PDB entry 6X2P | X-ray diffraction, 2.40 A resolution | chains B and C of the 4 polymer chains in the assembly

# Chain B
Molecule: Ran-specific GTPase-activating protein 1
Organism: Saccharomyces cerevisiae
Reference sequence: P41920 (YRB1_YEAST); residues 62-201 here = UniProt positions 62-201
Chain sequence (140 residues; numbered 62 to 201; the number before each row is that of its first residue):
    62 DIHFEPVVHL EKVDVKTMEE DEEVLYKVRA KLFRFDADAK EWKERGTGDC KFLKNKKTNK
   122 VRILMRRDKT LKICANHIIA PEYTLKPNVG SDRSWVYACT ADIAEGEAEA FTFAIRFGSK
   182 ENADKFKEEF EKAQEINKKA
Disordered / not traced: 62-77, 201

# Chain C
Molecule: Exportin-1
Organism: Saccharomyces cerevisiae
Reference sequence: P30822 (XPO1_YEAST); numbering as in UniProt; present here: 1-376, 414-1058
Chain sequence (1024 residues; row label = number of the first residue in the row; note: 37 numbers in that range are skipped by the numbering (no residue carries them; nothing is unmodelled there); numbers below 1 keep their minus sign (Gly-2 is residue -2)):
    -2 GGSMEGILDF SNDLDIALLD QVVSTFYQGS GVQQKQAQEI LTKFQDNPDA WQKADQILQF
    58 STNPQSKFIA LSILDKLITR KWKLLPNDHR IGIRNFVVGM IISMCQDDEV FKTQKNLINK
   118 SDLTLVQILK QEWPQNWPEF IPELIGSSSS SVNVCENNMI VLKLLSEEVF DFSAEQMTQA
   178 KALHLKNSMS KEFEQIFKLC FQVLEQGSSS SLIVATLESL LRYLHWIPYR YIYETNILEL
   238 LSTKFMTSPD TRAITLKCLT EVSNLKIPQD NDLIKRQTVL FFQNTLQQIA TSVMPVTADL
   298 KATYANANGN DQSFLQDLAM FLTTYLARNR ALLESDESLR ELLLNAHQYL IQLSKIEERE
   358 LFKTTLDYWH NLVADLFYE
   414 PLKKHIYEEI CSQLRLVIIE NMVRPEEVLV VENDEGEIVR EFVKESDTIQ LYKSEREVLV
   474 YLTHLNVIDT EEIMISKLAR QIDGSEWSWH NINTLSWAIG SISGTMSEDT EKRFVVTVIK
   534 DLLGLCEQKR GKDNKAVVAS DIMYVVGQYP RFLKAHWNFL RTVILKLFEF MHETHEGVQD
   594 MACDTFIKIV QKCKYHFVIQ QPRESEPFIQ TIIRDIQKTT ADLQPQQVHT FYKACGIIIS
   654 EERSVAERNR LLSDLMQLPN MAWDTIVEQS TANPTLLLDS ETVKIIANII KTNVAVCTSM
   714 GADFYPQLGH IYYNMLQLYR AVSSMISAQV AAEGLIATKT PKVRGLRTIK KEILKLVETY
   774 ISKARNLDDV VKVLVEPLLN AVLEDYMNNV PDARDAEVLN CMTTVVEKVG HMIPQGVILI
   834 LQSVFECTLD MINKDFTEYP EHRVEFYKLL KVINEKSFAA FLELPPAAFK LFVDAICWAF
   894 KHNNRDVEVN GLQIALDLVK NIERMGNVPF ANEFHKNYFF IFVSETFFVL TDSDHKSGFS
   954 KQALLLMKLI SLVYDNKISV PLYQEAEVPQ GTSNQVYLSQ YLANMLSNAF PHLTSEQIAS
  1014 FLSALTKQCK DLVVFKGTLR DFLVQIKEVG GDPTDYLFAE DKENA
Disordered / not traced: -2 to -1, 439-460, 1053-1058
Differences from the reference sequence: expression tag (-2 to 0); conflict Gly537 (Asp in P30822), Cys539 (Thr in P30822), Glu540 (Val in P30822), Gln541 (Lys in P30822), Cys1022 (Tyr in P30822)

# Chain B / chain C interface
Pairs across the interface - 7 pairs, chain B then chain C:
  Val150(B) - Thr753(C)
  Val150(B) - Pro754(C)
  Gly151(B) - Lys752(C)
  Gly151(B) - Pro754(C)
  Gly151(B) - Arg757(C)  hydrogen bond (backbone-side chain)
  Ser152(B) - Pro754(C)
  Asp153(B) - Pro754(C)
Other interface residues (no listed pair), chain C (5 interface residues in all): Ile749

# Overview
4 residues of chain B face 5 of chain C across their interface; the contacts include 1 hydrogen bond. Its one
hydrogen-bonded contact is Gly151(B)-Arg757(C).
Here chain B is Ran-specific GTPase-activating protein 1 and chain C is Exportin-1, both from Saccharomyces
cerevisiae. Entry 6X2P (Crystal Structure of the Mek1NES peptide bound to CRM1) was determined by X-ray
diffraction together with 6X2M, 6X2O, 6X2R, 6X2S, 6X2U, 6X2V and 3 further entries from the same study.
